PDB entry 3WKJ | X-ray diffraction, 2.80 A resolution | chains B and J of the 10 polymer chains in the assembly

# Chain B
Molecule: Histone H4
Source organism: Homo sapiens
UniProtKB: P62805 (H4_HUMAN); residues 0-102 here correspond to UniProt positions 1-103 (UniProt number = residue number + 1)
Chain sequence (106 residues; numbered -3 to 102; the number before each row is that of its first residue; numbers below 1 keep their minus sign (Gly-3 is residue -3)):
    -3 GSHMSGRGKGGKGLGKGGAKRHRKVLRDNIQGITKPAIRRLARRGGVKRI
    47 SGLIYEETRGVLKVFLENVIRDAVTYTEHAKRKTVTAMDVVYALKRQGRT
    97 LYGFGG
Not modelled in the structure: -3 to 24
Differences from the reference sequence: expression tag (-3 to -1)
Swiss-Prot annotation at these positions:
  - DNA-binding region: Lys16 to Lys20
  - modified residue: Ser1 (N-acetylserine), Arg3 (Asymmetric dimethylarginine), Lys5 (N6-(2-hydroxyisobutyryl)lysine), Lys8 (N6-(2-hydroxyisobutyryl)lysine), Lys12 (N6-(2-hydroxyisobutyryl)lysine), Lys16 (N6-(2-hydroxyisobutyryl)lysine), Lys20 (N6,N6,N6-trimethyllysine), Lys31 (N6-(2-hydroxyisobutyryl)lysine), Lys44 (N6-(2-hydroxyisobutyryl)lysine), Ser47 (Phosphoserine), Tyr51 (Phosphotyrosine), Lys59 (N6-(2-hydroxyisobutyryl)lysine), Lys77 (N6-(2-hydroxyisobutyryl)lysine), Lys79 (N6-(2-hydroxyisobutyryl)lysine), Thr80 (Phosphothreonine), Tyr88 (Phosphotyrosine), Lys91 (N6-(2-hydroxyisobutyryl)lysine)
  - cross-link (Glycyl lysine isopeptide (Lys-Gly)): Lys12 (interchain with G-Cter in SUMO2), Lys20 (interchain with G-Cter in SUMO2), Lys31 (interchain with G-Cter in SUMO2), Lys59 (interchain with G-Cter in SUMO2), Lys79 (interchain with G-Cter in SUMO2), Lys91 (interchain with G-Cter in SUMO2)

# Chain J
Molecule: 146-nt DNA strand
Source organism: Homo sapiens
Sequence (146 nucleotides; row label = number of the first residue in the row):
   147 ATCAATATCCACCTGCAGATTCTACCAAAAGTGTATTTGGAAACTGCTCC
   197 ATCAAAAGGCATGTTCAGCTGAATTCAGCTGAACATGCCTTTTGATGGAG
   247 CAGTTTCCAAATACACTTTTGGTAGAATCTGCAGGTGGATATTGAT
Not modelled in the structure: 147
Metal / ion sites: Mn2+ site 1 near DG217 (its only coordinating residue here); Mn2+ site 2 near DG267 (its only coordinating residue here)

# Interface between chain B and chain J
Contacting residue pairs (12):
  Arg35(B) with DA228(J), salt bridge to the phosphate
  Arg45(B) with DT226(J), base contact; DG227(J), hydrogen bond to the sugar; DA228(J), phosphate contact
  Ile46(B) with DG227(J), sugar contact; DA228(J), hydrogen bond to the phosphate
  Ser47(B) with DG227(J), hydrogen bond to the phosphate
  Gly48(B) with DG227(J), hydrogen bond to the phosphate
  Arg78(B) with DA248(J), sugar contact
  Lys79(B) with DC247(J), phosphate contact; DA248(J), hydrogen bond to the phosphate
  Thr80(B) with DA248(J), hydrogen bond to the phosphate
Also at the interface, not in a pair above, chain B (11 interface residues in all): Arg39, Lys44, Lys77
Also at the interface, not in a pair above, chain J (6 interface residues in all): DA229

# In short
11 residues of chain B and 6 residues of chain J are in contact, with 6 hydrogen bonds and 1 salt bridge.
Polar pairs include Arg45(B)-DG227(J), Ile46(B)-DA228(J) and Ser47(B)-DG227(J). UniProt lists a DNA-binding
region on chain B.
Chain B is Histone H4 and chain J is a 146-nt DNA strand, both from Homo sapiens; the structure, The
nucleosome containing human TSH2B, was determined by X-ray diffraction.
